Entry 7YI4 (electron microscopy, 3.96 A resolution); this record covers chains I and O of the 16 polymer chains in the assembly.

== Chain I ==
Protein: Histone H2A
Source organism: Xenopus laevis
UniProtKB: Q6AZJ8 (Q6AZJ8_XENLA); residues 1-129 here correspond to UniProt positions 2-130 (UniProt number = residue number + 1)
Chain sequence (129 residues; numbered 1 to 129; the number before each row is that of its first residue):
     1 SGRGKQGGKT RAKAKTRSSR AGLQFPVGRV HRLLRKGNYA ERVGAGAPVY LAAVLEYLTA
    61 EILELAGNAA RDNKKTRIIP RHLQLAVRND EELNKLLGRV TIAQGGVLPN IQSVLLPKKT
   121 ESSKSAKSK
Not modelled in the structure: 1-11, 119-129

== Chain O ==
Molecule: Wisdom 601 DNA
Source organism: synthetic construct
Sequence (167 nucleotides; row label = number of the first residue in the row; numbers below 1 keep their minus sign (DC-73 is residue -73)):
   -73 CTGGAGAATC CCGGTCTGCA GGCCGCTCAA TTGGTCGTAG ACAGCTCTAG CACCGCTTAA
   -13 ACGCACGTAC GCGCTGTCCC CCGCGTTTTA ACCGCCAAGG GGATTACTCC CTAGTCTCCA
    47 GGCACGTGTC AGATATATAC ATCCTGTGCA TGTATTGAAC AGCGACC
Not modelled in the structure: 78-93

== How chain I and chain O interact ==
Residue-residue contacts - 17 pairs, chain I then chain O:
  Ala12(I) with DG-41(O), phosphate contact
  Lys13(I) with DT-42(O), phosphate contact
  Ala14(I) with DT-43(O), phosphate contact; DT-42(O), phosphate contact
  Lys15(I) with DT-43(O), phosphate contact; DT-42(O), hydrogen bond to the phosphate
  Thr16(I) with DT-43(O), phosphate contact
  Arg17(I) with DT-43(O), salt bridge to the phosphate
  Arg20(I) with DT-42(O), salt bridge to the phosphate
  Gly28(I) with DA-44(O), phosphate contact; DT-43(O), phosphate contact
  Arg29(I) with DA-44(O), phosphate contact
  Arg32(I) with DA-45(O), phosphate contact; DA-44(O), salt bridge to the phosphate
  Arg42(I) with DA-35(O), hydrogen bond to the phosphate; DG-34(O), salt bridge to the phosphate
  Arg77(I) with DA-54(O), sugar contact

== Overview ==
The interface between chain I and chain O involves 12 residues on one side and 8 on the other, with 2 hydrogen
bonds and 4 salt bridges. Among the polar pairs are Lys15(I)-DT-42(O), Arg42(I)-DA-35(O) and
Arg17(I)-DT-43(O).
Here chain I is Histone H2A (Xenopus laevis) and chain O is Wisdom 601 DNA (synthetic construct). Entry 7YI4
(Cryo-EM structure of Rpd3S complex bound to H3K36me3 nucleosome in close state) was determined by electron
microscopy together with 7YI0, 7YI1, 7YI2, 7YI3 and 7YI5 from the same study.
